8Z9C - chains H and N of the 14 polymer chains in the assembly; structure by electron microscopy, 3.01 A resolution.

[Chain H]
Molecule: Protein structure
Chain sequence (609 residues; each row starts with the number of its first residue):
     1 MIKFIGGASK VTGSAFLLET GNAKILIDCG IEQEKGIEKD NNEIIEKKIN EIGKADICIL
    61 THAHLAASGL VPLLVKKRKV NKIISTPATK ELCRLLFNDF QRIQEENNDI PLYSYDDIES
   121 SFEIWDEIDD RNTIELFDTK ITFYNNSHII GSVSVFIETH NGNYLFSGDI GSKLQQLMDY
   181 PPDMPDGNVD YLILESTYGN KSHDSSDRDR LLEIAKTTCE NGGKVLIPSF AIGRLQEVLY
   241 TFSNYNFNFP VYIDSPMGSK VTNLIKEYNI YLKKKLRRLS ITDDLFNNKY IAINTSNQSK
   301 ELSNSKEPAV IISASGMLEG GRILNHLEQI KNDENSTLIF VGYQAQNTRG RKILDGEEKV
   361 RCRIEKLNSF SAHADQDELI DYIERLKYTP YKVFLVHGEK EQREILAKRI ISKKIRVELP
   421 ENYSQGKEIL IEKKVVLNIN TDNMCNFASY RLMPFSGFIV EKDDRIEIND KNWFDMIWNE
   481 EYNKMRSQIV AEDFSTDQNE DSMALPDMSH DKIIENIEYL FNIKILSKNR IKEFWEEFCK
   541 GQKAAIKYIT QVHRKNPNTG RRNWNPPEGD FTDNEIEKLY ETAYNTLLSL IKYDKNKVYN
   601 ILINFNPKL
Not modelled in the structure: 35-40, 199-205, 279-282, 423-427, 482-503
Metal / ion sites: Zn2+: His62, His64, His148, Asp169

[Chain N]
Molecule: 54-nt RNA strand
Sequence (54 nucleotides; each row starts with the number of its first residue; numbers below 1 keep their minus sign (C-16 is residue -16)):
   -16 CAGAAGAACA CCUAAACGCG AAGCGCACCU AAUUUCGAAU CCAGCAUGAG AAGC
Not modelled in the structure: -11 to 1

[Interface between chain H and chain N]
Contacting residue pairs (76):
  Gln33(H) - A-15(N)  hydrogen bond to the sugar
  Gln33(H) - G-14(N)  base contact
  Glu34(H) - A-15(N)  hydrogen bond to the base
  His64(H) - A-15(N)  salt bridge to the phosphate
  His64(H) - G-14(N)  salt bridge to the phosphate
  Leu65(H) - G-14(N)  phosphate contact
  Leu96(H) - G-14(N)  phosphate contact
  Asp99(H) - G-14(N)  hydrogen bond to the sugar
  Asp99(H) - A-13(N)  hydrogen bond to the sugar
  Phe100(H) - G-14(N)  base contact
  Arg102(H) - A-13(N)  sugar contact
  Arg102(H) - A-12(N)  sugar contact
  Ile103(H) - G-14(N)  base contact
  Ile103(H) - A-13(N)  base contact
  His148(H) - A-15(N)  salt bridge to the phosphate
  Asp169(H) - A-15(N)  phosphate contact
  Tyr198(H) - C-16(N)  sugar contact
  Phe230(H) - C-16(N)  phosphate contact
  Phe230(H) - A-15(N)  sugar contact
  Phe230(H) - A-13(N)  phosphate contact
  Ala231(H) - A-13(N)  hydrogen bond to the phosphate
  Ile232(H) - G-14(N)  phosphate contact
  Ile232(H) - A-13(N)  phosphate contact
  Arg234(H) - C-16(N)  salt bridge to the phosphate
  Ser255(H) - A-12(N)  phosphate contact
  Pro256(H) - A-12(N)  phosphate contact
  Met257(H) - A-13(N)  sugar contact
  Met257(H) - A-12(N)  hydrogen bond to the phosphate
  Gly258(H) - A-12(N)  phosphate contact
  Asn294(H) - A5(N)  hydrogen bond to the phosphate
  Thr295(H) - A4(N)  phosphate contact
  Asn297(H) - G3(N)  sugar contact
  Asn297(H) - A4(N)  phosphate contact
  Gln298(H) - A4(N)  hydrogen bond to the phosphate
  Ala314(H) - A-13(N)  sugar contact
  Ala314(H) - A-12(N)  phosphate contact
  Ser315(H) - A-13(N)  sugar contact
  Gly316(H) - A-13(N)  phosphate contact
  Met317(H) - A-15(N)  base contact
  Glu319(H) - A-15(N)  base contact
  Glu319(H) - G-14(N)  base contact
  Glu319(H) - A-13(N)  hydrogen bond to the base
  Gly320(H) - A-13(N)  base contact
  Gly321(H) - A-12(N)  base contact
  Arg322(H) - A-12(N)  hydrogen bond to the phosphate
  Leu324(H) - A-12(N)  base contact
  Asn325(H) - A-12(N)  base contact
  Gly342(H) - C-16(N)  phosphate contact
  Tyr343(H) - C-16(N)  stacking on the base
  Ser371(H) - C-16(N)  phosphate contact
  Ala372(H) - C-16(N)  hydrogen bond to the phosphate
  His373(H) - C-16(N)  hydrogen bond to the phosphate
  His373(H) - A-15(N)  salt bridge to the phosphate
  Glu399(H) - C-16(N)  hydrogen bond to the base
  Ser527(H) - C11(N)  hydrogen bond to the phosphate
  Ser527(H) - C12(N)  phosphate contact
  Lys528(H) - C12(N)  hydrogen bond to the phosphate
  Lys528(H) - U13(N)  salt bridge to the phosphate
  Asn529(H) - C11(N)  hydrogen bond to the phosphate
  Asn529(H) - C12(N)  hydrogen bond to the phosphate
  Arg530(H) - A10(N)  salt bridge to the phosphate
  Arg530(H) - C11(N)  salt bridge to the phosphate
  Asn556(H) - G6(N)  phosphate contact
  Asn556(H) - C7(N)  hydrogen bond to the phosphate
  Asn558(H) - G6(N)  hydrogen bond to the phosphate
  Asn558(H) - C7(N)  hydrogen bond to the phosphate
  Thr559(H) - G6(N)  sugar contact
  Thr559(H) - C7(N)  sugar contact
  Arg561(H) - C7(N)  phosphate contact
  Asn563(H) - G8(N)  phosphate contact
  Asn563(H) - C9(N)  phosphate contact
  Asn563(H) - A10(N)  phosphate contact
  Asn565(H) - A10(N)  hydrogen bond to the sugar
  Asn565(H) - C11(N)  sugar contact
  Lys608(H) - A14(N)  salt bridge to the phosphate
  Lys608(H) - A15(N)  phosphate contact
Other interface residues (no listed pair), chain H (56 interface residues in all): Gln104, Ser229, Ala345, Ile525, Pro566

[Overview]
The interface between chain H and chain N involves 56 residues on one side and 18 on the other, with 21
hydrogen bonds, 9 salt bridges and 1 aromatic stacking contact. Polar contacts include Glu34(H)-A-15(N),
Glu319(H)-A-13(N) and Glu399(H)-C-16(N).
Here chain H is Protein structure and chain N is a 54-nt RNA strand. Entry 8Z9C (Cryo-EM structure of
NTR-bound type VII CRISPR-Cas complex at substrate-engaged state I) was determined by electron microscopy
(same publication as 8YHD, 8YHE, 8Z4J, 8Z4L, 8Z99 and 8Z9E).
